PDB entry 9CUX | X-ray diffraction, 1.27 A resolution | chain A

== Chain A ==
Molecule: Histone-lysine N-methyltransferase SETDB1
Source organism: Homo sapiens
Notes: EC 2.1.1.43
Reference sequence: Q15047 (SETB1_HUMAN); residues 196-403 here = UniProt positions 196-403
Amino-acid sequence (225 residues; each row starts with the number of its first residue):
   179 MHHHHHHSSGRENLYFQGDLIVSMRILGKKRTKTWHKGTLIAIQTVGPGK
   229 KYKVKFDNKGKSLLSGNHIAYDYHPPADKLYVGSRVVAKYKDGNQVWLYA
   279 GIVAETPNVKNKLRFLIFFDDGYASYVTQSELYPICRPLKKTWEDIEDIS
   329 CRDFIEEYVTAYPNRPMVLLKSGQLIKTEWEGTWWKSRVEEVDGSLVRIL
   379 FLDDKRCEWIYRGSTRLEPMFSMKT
Unresolved in the structure: 179-189, 403
Covalent attachments: compound A1AZ5 linked to Cys385
Construct notes: initiating methionine (179); expression tag (180-195)
Residues lining bound ligands: A1AZ5 ((2E)-N-(4-{[6-(dimethylamino)hexyl]amino}-2-{[5-(dimethylamino)pentyl]amino}quinazolin-6-yl)but-2-enamide): Tyr268, Asp270, Tyr277, Phe297, Asp299, Tyr301, Trp358, Trp363, Arg376, Leu378, Phe379, Asp382, Lys383, Arg384, Glu386
From the paper describing this entry:
  - binding site for A1AZ5: Cys385
  - mutagenesis - C385A: decreased binding to A1AZ5

== Overview ==
Covalently linked compound A1AZ5: at Cys385. From the paper: a binding site for A1AZ5 at Cys385; C385A reduces
binding to A1AZ5.
Chain A is Histone-lysine N-methyltransferase SETDB1 (Homo sapiens); the structure, Crystal Structure of
SETDB1 Tudor domain in complex with UNC100016, was determined by X-ray diffraction, deposited together with
9CUW.
